Entry 3HIY (X-ray diffraction, 2.30 A resolution); this record covers chain A.

[Chain A]
Molecule: Minor Editosome-Associated TUTase
Source organism: Trypanosoma brucei
Reference sequence: Q4GZ86 (Q4GZ86_9TRYP); residue numbers follow UniProt; this construct covers 3-385
Chain sequence (384 residues; row label = number of the first residue in the row; note: 1 number in that range is skipped by the numbering (no residue carries it; nothing is unmodelled there)):
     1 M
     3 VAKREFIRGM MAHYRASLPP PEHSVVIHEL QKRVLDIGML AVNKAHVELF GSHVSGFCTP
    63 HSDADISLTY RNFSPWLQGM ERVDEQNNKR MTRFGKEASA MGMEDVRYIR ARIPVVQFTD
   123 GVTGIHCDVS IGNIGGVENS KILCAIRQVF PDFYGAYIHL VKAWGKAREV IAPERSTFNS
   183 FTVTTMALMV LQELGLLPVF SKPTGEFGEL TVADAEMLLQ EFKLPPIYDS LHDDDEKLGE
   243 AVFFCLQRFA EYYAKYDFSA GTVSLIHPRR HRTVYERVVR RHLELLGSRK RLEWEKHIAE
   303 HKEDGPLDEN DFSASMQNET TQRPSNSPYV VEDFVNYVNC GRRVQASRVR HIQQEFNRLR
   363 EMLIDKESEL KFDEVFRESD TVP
Unresolved in the structure: 1, 385
Modified / non-standard residues: Mse-1 (selenomethionine); Mse-12, Mse-13, Mse-41, Mse-82, Mse-93, Mse-103, Mse-105, Mse-188, Mse-191, Mse-219, Mse-318, Mse-364 (selenomethionine; parent Met)
Metal / ion sites: Mg2+: Asp-65, Asp-67 (together with UTP)
Residues lining bound ligands: UTP (uridine 5'-triphosphate): Phe-52, Gly-53, Ser-54, Phe-59, Ser-64, Asp-65, Asp-67, Gly-138, Asn-141, Ser-142, Lys-164, Lys-168, Asn-181, Ser-182, Phe-183, Asp-335, Cys-342, Arg-345
Reported in the primary citation:
  - catalytic residues: Asp-65, Asp-67
  - catalytic residues: Asp-130 (by similarity / conservation)
  - binding site for UTP: Ser-54, Asn-141, Ser-142, Lys-164, Lys-168, Asn-181, Ser-182, Phe-183
  - Mg2+ coordination: Asp-65, Asp-67
  - mutagenesis - N141A (10-fold), C342A, R345A: decreased catalytic activity on UTP
  - mutagenesis - N181A, N181D: abolished catalytic activity on UTP

[Overview]
Bound to chain A: UTP. Asp-65 and Asp-67 form the Mg2+ site. The paper reports catalytic residues Asp-65,
Asp-67 and Asp-130; N141A, C342A and R345A reduce catalytic activity on UTP; 5 substitutions were tested in
all.
Chain A is Minor Editosome-Associated TUTase (Trypanosoma brucei); the structure, Minor Editosome-Associated
TUTase 1 with bound UTP and Mg, was determined by X-ray diffraction, deposited together with 3HJ1 and 3HJ4.
